PDB entry 2HTL | X-ray diffraction, 3.40 A resolution | chains E and F of the 6 polymer chains in the assembly

Chain E:
Protein: Fab fragment, Heavy chain
From: Mus musculus
Notes: antibody fragment or engineered binder
Chain sequence (221 residues; row label = number of the first residue in the row):
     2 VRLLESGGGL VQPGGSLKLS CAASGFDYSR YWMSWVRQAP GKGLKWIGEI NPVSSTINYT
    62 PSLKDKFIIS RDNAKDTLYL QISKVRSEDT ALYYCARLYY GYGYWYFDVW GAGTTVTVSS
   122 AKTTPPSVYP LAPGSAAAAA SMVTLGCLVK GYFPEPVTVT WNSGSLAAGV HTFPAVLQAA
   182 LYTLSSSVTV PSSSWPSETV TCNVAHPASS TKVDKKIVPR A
Disulfides: Cys22-Cys96, Cys148-Cys203

Chain F:
Protein: Fab fragment, Light chain
From: Mus musculus
Notes: antibody fragment or engineered binder
Chain sequence (211 residues; each row starts with the number of its first residue):
     1 DIVLTQSPAI MSAAPGDKVT MTCSASSSVS YIHWYQQKSG TSPKRWIYDT SKLTSGVPVR
    61 FSGSGSGTSY SLTINTMEAE DAATYYCQQW SSHPQTFGGG TKLEILRADA APTVSIFPPS
   121 SEQLTSGGAS VVCFLNNFYP KDINVKWKID GSERQNGVLN SWTDQDSKDS TYSMSSTLTL
   181 TKDEYERHNS YTCEATHKTS TSPIVKSFNR A
Disulfides: Cys23-Cys87, Cys133-Cys193

Interface between chain E and chain F:
Pairs across the interface - 85 pairs, chain E then chain F:
  Val37(E) with Phe97(F), hydrophobic
  Gln39(E) with Gln37(F), hydrogen bond; Tyr86(F)
  Leu45(E) with Tyr86(F), hydrophobic; Phe97(F)
  Trp47(E) with His93(F); Pro94(F), hydrophobic; Gln95(F)
  Glu50(E) with Trp90(F); His93(F)
  Asn59(E) with His93(F)
  Pro62(E) with Asp1(F)
  Tyr95(E) with Gln37(F), hydrogen bond; Ser42(F); Pro43(F)
  Leu99(E) with Trp90(F), hydrophobic
  Gly102(E) with Asp49(F)
  Tyr103(E) with Tyr31(F), hydrophobic; Asp49(F), hydrogen bond (backbone-side chain); Lys52(F)
  Tyr105(E) with Ser30(F); Tyr31(F), hydrophobic; His33(F), hydrogen bond (backbone-side chain); Asp49(F); Trp90(F); Ser91(F)
  Trp106(E) with His33(F), hydrogen bond (backbone-side chain); Gln88(F); Trp90(F)
  Tyr107(E) with His33(F); Tyr35(F); Arg45(F), hydrogen bond; Tyr48(F), hydrophobic
  Phe108(E) with Tyr35(F), hydrogen bond (backbone-side chain); Arg45(F); Gln88(F); Trp90(F), hydrophobic; Gln95(F); Phe97(F), hydrophobic
  Asp109(E) with Arg45(F), salt bridge
  Trp111(E) with Tyr35(F); Pro43(F); Phe97(F), hydrophobic
  Gly112(E) with Ser42(F), hydrogen bond (backbone-side chain)
  Ala113(E) with Ser42(F), hydrogen bond (backbone-side chain)
  Tyr130(E) with Ser120(F); Gln123(F)
  Pro131(E) with Ser120(F); Glu122(F)
  Leu132(E) with Phe117(F); Val132(F), hydrophobic
  Ala133(E) with Phe117(F); Pro118(F)
  Thr145(E) with Ser115(F); Phe117(F)
  Leu146(E) with Phe117(F), hydrophobic
  Leu149(E) with Ser130(F); Val132(F), hydrophobic
  Lys151(E) with Gln123(F); Ser130(F); Thr179(F)
  His172(E) with Asn136(F), hydrogen bond; Asn137(F), hydrogen bond; Ser173(F), hydrogen bond
  Thr173(E) with Thr163(F)
  Phe174(E) with Phe134(F), hydrophobic; Asn136(F); Ser161(F); Thr163(F); Ser173(F); Met174(F); Ser175(F)
  Pro175(E) with Ser161(F), hydrogen bond (backbone-side chain); Trp162(F)
  Val177(E) with Asn160(F); Ser161(F)
  Gln179(E) with Leu159(F)
  Ser186(E) with Phe134(F)
  Ser187(E) with Phe134(F)
  Ser188(E) with Phe134(F); Asn136(F), hydrogen bond
  Lys216(E) with Glu122(F), salt bridge
  Arg221(E) with Pro118(F), hydrogen bond (side chain-backbone); Pro119(F), hydrogen bond (side chain-backbone); Ser120(F)
Other interface residues (no listed pair), chain E (45 interface residues in all): Lys43, Gly44, Lys46, Gly114, Pro134, Gly135, Gly147
Other interface residues (no listed pair), chain F (45 interface residues in all): Thr41, Ser121, Ser126, Thr177

Overview:
The chain E/chain F interface involves 45 residues from each chain; the contacts include 16 hydrogen bonds and
2 salt bridges. Among the polar pairs are Asp109(E)-Arg45(F), Lys216(E)-Glu122(F) and Gln39(E)-Gln37(F).
Chain E is Fab fragment, Heavy chain and chain F is Fab fragment, Light chain, both from Mus musculus; the
structure, Structure of the Escherichia coli ClC chloride channel Y445F mutant and Fab complex, was determined
by X-ray diffraction together with 2HLF, 2HT2, 2HT3, 2HT4 and 2HTK from the same study.
